Entry 3PO3 (X-ray diffraction, 3.30 A resolution); this record covers chains B and T of the 16 polymer chains in the assembly.

# Chain B
Molecule: DNA-directed RNA polymerase II subunit RPB2
From: Saccharomyces cerevisiae
Notes: EC 2.7.7.6
UniProt: P08518 (RPB2_YEAST); residue numbers follow UniProt; this construct covers 1-1224
Sequence (1224 residues; numbered 1 to 1224; the number before each row is that of its first residue):
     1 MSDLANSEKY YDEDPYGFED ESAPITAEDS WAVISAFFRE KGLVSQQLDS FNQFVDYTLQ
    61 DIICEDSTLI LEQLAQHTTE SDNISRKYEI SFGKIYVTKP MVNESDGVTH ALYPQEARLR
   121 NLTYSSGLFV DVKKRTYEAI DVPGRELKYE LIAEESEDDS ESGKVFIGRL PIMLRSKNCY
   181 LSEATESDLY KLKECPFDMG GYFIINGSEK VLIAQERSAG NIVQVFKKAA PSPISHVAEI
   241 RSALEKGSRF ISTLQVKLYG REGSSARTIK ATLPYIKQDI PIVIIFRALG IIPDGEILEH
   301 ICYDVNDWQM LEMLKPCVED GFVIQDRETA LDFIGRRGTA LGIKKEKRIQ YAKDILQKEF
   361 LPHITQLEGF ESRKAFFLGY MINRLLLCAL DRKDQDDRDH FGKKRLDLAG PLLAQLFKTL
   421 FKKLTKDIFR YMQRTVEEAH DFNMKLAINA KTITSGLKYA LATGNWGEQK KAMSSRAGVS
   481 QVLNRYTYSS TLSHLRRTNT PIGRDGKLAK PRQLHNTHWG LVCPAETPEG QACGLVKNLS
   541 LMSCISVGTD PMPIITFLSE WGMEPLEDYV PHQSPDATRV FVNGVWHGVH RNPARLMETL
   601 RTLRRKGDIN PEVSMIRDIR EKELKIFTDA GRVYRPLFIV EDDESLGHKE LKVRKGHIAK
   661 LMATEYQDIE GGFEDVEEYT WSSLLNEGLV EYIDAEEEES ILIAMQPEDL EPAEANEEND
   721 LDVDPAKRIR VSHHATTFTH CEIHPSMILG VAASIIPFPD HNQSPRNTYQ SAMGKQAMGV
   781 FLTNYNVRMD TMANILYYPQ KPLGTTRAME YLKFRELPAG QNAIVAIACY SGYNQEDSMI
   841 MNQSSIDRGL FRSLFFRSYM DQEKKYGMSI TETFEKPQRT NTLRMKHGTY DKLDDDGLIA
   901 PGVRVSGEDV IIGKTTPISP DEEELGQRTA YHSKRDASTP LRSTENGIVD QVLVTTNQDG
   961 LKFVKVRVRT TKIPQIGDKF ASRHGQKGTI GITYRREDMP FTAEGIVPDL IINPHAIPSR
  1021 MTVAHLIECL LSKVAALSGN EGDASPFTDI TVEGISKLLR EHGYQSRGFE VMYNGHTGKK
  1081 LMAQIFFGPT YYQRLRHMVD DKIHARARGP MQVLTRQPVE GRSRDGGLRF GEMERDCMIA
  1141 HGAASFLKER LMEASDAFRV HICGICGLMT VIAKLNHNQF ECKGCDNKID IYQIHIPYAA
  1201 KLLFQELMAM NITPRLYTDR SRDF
Disordered / not traced: 1-19, 71-89, 135-163, 336-344, 438-445, 503-506, 669-677, 716-721, 920-932
Metal / ion sites: Zn2+: Cys-1163, Cys-1166, Cys-1182, Cys-1185

# Chain T
Molecule: DNA template strand
Notes: engineered mutation(s): E291A
Sequence (27 nucleotides; numbered 5 to 31; the number before each row is that of its first residue):
     5 AGCTAGCTTA CCTGGTGUTG CTCTAAC
Disordered / not traced: 5-9, 23-31
Modified residues: BRU (5-bromo-2'-deoxyuridine-5'-monophosphate) at position 22

# Chain B / chain T interface
Pairs across the interface (9):
  Arg-942(B) with BRU_22(T), phosphate contact
  Glu-1120(B) with BRU_22(T), base contact
  Gly-1121(B) with BRU_22(T), phosphate contact
  Arg-1122(B) with BRU_22(T), hydrogen bond to the phosphate
  Ser-1123(B) with BRU_22(T), phosphate contact
  Leu-1128(B) with DG21(T), phosphate contact
  Arg-1129(B) with DT20(T), salt bridge to the phosphate; DG21(T), hydrogen bond to the phosphate
  Glu-1134(B) with DT20(T), phosphate contact
Interface residues without a listed pair, chain B (11 interface residues in all): His-1104, Gly-1131, Met-1133
Interface residues without a listed pair, chain T (4 interface residues in all): DG19

# Overview
11 residues of chain B and 4 residues of chain T are in contact; the contacts include 2 hydrogen bonds and 1
salt bridge. Polar contacts include Arg-1122(B)/BRU_22(T), Arg-1129(B)/DG21(T) and Arg-1129(B)/DT20(T). The
Zn2+ site is built by Cys-1163(B), Cys-1166(B), Cys-1182(B) and Cys-1185(B).
Here chain B is DNA-directed RNA polymerase II subunit RPB2 (Saccharomyces cerevisiae) and chain T is DNA
template strand. Entry 3PO3 (Arrested RNA Polymerase II reactivation intermediate) was determined by X-ray
diffraction, deposited together with 3PO2.
